Entry 6QV5 (X-ray diffraction, 2.30 A resolution); this record covers chain A.

Chain A:
Protein: CHAD domain
Organism: Ricinus communis
UniProt: B9T8Q5 (B9T8Q5_RICCO); the author numbering skips numbers that UniProt does not, so the offset changes along the chain: 1-289 = UniProt 1-289; 292-294 = UniProt 290-292; 296-304 = UniProt 293-301
Chain sequence (303 residues; each row starts with the number of its first residue; note: 3 numbers in that range are skipped by the numbering (no residue carries them; nothing is unmodelled there); numbers below 1 keep their minus sign (Gly-1 is residue -1)):
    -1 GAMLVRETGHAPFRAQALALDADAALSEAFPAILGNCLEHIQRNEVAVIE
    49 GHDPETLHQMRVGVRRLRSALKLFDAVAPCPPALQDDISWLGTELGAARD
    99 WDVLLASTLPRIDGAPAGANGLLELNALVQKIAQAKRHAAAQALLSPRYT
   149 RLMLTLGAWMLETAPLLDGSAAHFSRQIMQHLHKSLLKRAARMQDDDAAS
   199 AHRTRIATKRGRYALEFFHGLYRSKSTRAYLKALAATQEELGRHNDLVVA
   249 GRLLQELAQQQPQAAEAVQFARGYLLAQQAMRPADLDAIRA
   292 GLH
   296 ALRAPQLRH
Not modelled in the structure: -1 to 6, 112-116, 304
Sequence notes: expression tag (-1 to 0)
Bound ions: Zn2+: His50, His136
Reported in the primary citation:
  - Zn2+ coordination: His50, His136

Summary:
The Zn2+ site is built by His50 and His136. The paper reports Zn2+ coordination by His50 and His136.
Chain A is CHAD domain (Ricinus communis); the structure, Crystal structure of the CHAD domain from the plant
Ricinus communis, was determined by X-ray diffraction (same publication as 6QV7).
